Entry 3VXP (X-ray diffraction, 2.50 A resolution); this record covers chains A and B of the 3 polymer chains in the assembly.

# Chain A
Name: HLA class I histocompatibility antigen, A-24 alpha chain
From: Homo sapiens
Reference sequence: P05534 (1A24_HUMAN); residues 1-274 here correspond to UniProt positions 25-298 (UniProt number = residue number + 24)
Chain sequence (275 residues; row label = number of the first residue in the row; numbering starts at 0):
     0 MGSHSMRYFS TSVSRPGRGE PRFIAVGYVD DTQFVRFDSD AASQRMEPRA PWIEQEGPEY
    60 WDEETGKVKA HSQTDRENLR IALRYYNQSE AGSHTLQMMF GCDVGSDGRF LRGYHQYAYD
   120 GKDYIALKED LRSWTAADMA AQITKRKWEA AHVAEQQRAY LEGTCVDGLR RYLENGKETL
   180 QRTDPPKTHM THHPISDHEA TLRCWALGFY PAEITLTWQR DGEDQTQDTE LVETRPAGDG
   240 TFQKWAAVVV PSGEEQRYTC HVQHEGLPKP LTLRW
Disordered / not traced: 0
Differences from the reference sequence: expression tag (0)
Disulfides: Cys101-Cys164, Cys203-Cys259

# Chain B
Name: Beta-2-microglobulin
From: Homo sapiens
Reference sequence: P61769 (B2MG_HUMAN); residues 1-99 here correspond to UniProt positions 21-119 (UniProt number = residue number + 20)
Chain sequence (100 residues; numbered 0 to 99; the number before each row is that of its first residue; numbering starts at 0):
     0 MIQRTPKIQV YSRHPAENGK SNFLNCYVSG FHPSDIEVDL LKNGERIEKV EHSDLSFSKD
    60 WSFYLLYYTE FTPTEKDEYA CRVNHVTLSQ PKIVKWDRDM
Differences from the reference sequence: expression tag (0)
UniProt features mapped onto this chain:
  - modified residue: Gln2 (Pyrrolidone carboxylic acid)
  - glycosylation: Ile1 (N-linked (Glc) (glycation) isoleucine), Lys19 (N-linked (Glc) (glycation) lysine), Lys41 (N-linked (Glc) (glycation) lysine), Lys48 (N-linked (Glc) (glycation) lysine), Lys58 (N-linked (Glc) (glycation) lysine), Lys91 (N-linked (Glc) (glycation) lysine), Lys94 (N-linked (Glc) (glycation) lysine)
Disulfides: Cys25-Cys80

# Interface between chain A and chain B
Contacting residue pairs (51; chain A residue first):
  Phe8(A) with Ser55(B); Phe56(B), hydrophobic
  Ser9(A) with Phe56(B)
  Thr10(A) with Phe56(B); Phe62(B)
  Val12(A) with Ser33(B)
  Val25(A) with Asp53(B); Leu54(B); Ser55(B)
  Tyr27(A) with Ser55(B); Tyr63(B)
  Gln32(A) with Asp53(B), hydrogen bond
  Arg35(A) with Asp53(B), salt bridge
  Arg48(A) with Asp53(B), salt bridge
  Gln96(A) with His31(B); Phe56(B); Trp60(B), hydrogen bond (side chain-backbone); Phe62(B)
  Met97(A) with Phe56(B)
  Gln115(A) with Trp60(B)
  Ala117(A) with Trp60(B), hydrophobic
  Asp119(A) with Met0(B)
  Gly120(A) with Arg3(B); His31(B); Trp60(B)
  Asp122(A) with Trp60(B), hydrogen bond
  Thr190(A) with Asp98(B), hydrogen bond
  His192(A) with Asp98(B), salt bridge
  Arg202(A) with Asp98(B), salt bridge; Met99(B), hydrogen bond (side chain-backbone)
  Trp204(A) with Asp98(B), hydrogen bond; Met99(B), hydrophobic
  Val231(A) with Gln8(B)
  Glu232(A) with Lys6(B), salt bridge; Gln8(B), hydrogen bond (backbone-side chain); Ser28(B), hydrogen bond
  Arg234(A) with Gln8(B), hydrogen bond; Tyr10(B); Met99(B), hydrogen bond
  Pro235(A) with Tyr10(B), hydrogen bond (backbone-side chain); Asn24(B); Tyr26(B); Leu65(B), hydrophobic
  Ala236(A) with Arg12(B), hydrogen bond (backbone-side chain); Asn24(B), hydrogen bond (backbone-side chain)
  Gly237(A) with Arg12(B), hydrogen bond (backbone-side chain); Leu65(B)
  Gln242(A) with Tyr10(B); Ser11(B); Arg12(B)
  Trp244(A) with Met99(B)
Interface residues without a listed pair, chain A (35 interface residues in all): Ile23, Thr94, Met98, Tyr116, Lys121, Thr233, Asp238
Interface residues without a listed pair, chain B (25 interface residues in all): Ile1, Pro32, Asp59

# In short
The interface between chain A and chain B involves 35 residues on one side and 25 on the other, with 14
hydrogen bonds and 5 salt bridges. Polar pairs include Arg35(A)-Asp53(B), Arg48(A)-Asp53(B) and
His192(A)-Asp98(B).
Here chain A is HLA class I histocompatibility antigen, A-24 alpha chain and chain B is Beta-2-microglobulin,
both from Homo sapiens. Entry 3VXP (HLA-A24 in complex with HIV-1 Nef134-10(6L)) was determined by X-ray
diffraction together with 3VXM, 3VXN, 3VXO, 3VXQ, 3VXR, 3VXS and 3 further entries from the same study.
